PDB entry 4S0I | X-ray diffraction, 2.36 A resolution | chain A

== Chain A ==
Protein: Threonine--tRNA ligase
Organism: Pyrococcus abyssi GE5
Notes: EC 6.1.1.3; fragment: threonyl-tRNA synthetase
UniProtKB: Q9UZ14 (SYT_PYRAB); residue numbers follow UniProt; this construct covers 1-143
Chain sequence (151 residues; row label = number of the first residue in the row):
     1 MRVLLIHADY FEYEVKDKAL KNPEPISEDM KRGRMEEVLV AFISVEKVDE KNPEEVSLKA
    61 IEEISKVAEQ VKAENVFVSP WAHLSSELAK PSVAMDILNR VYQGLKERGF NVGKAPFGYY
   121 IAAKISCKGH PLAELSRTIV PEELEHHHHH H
Unresolved in the structure: 142-151
Modified / non-standard residues: Phe11 ((R)-2-amino-3-(4-phenylcyclohexyl)propanoic acid; BIF)
Sequence notes: engineered mutation Ala8 (Ser in Q9UZ14), Phe11 (Ile in Q9UZ14), Ser79 (Tyr in Q9UZ14), Trp81 (Phe in Q9UZ14), Ile121 (Lys in Q9UZ14), Ala123 (Phe in Q9UZ14); expression tag (144-151)

== Overview ==
Chain A is Threonine--tRNA ligase (Pyrococcus abyssi GE5); the structure, Biphenylalanine modified
threonyl-tRNA synthetase from Pyrococcus abyssi: 11BIF, 42F, 79S, and 123A mutant, was determined by X-ray
diffraction (same publication as 4S02, 4S03, 4S0J, 4S0K and 4S0L).
